PDB entry 6DZK | electron microscopy, 3.60 A resolution | chains A and K of the 23 polymer chains in the assembly

[Chain A]
Molecule: 16S rRNA
Source organism: Mycobacterium smegmatis str. MC2 155
Sequence (1511 nucleotides; numbered 7 to 1517; the number before each row is that of its first residue):
     7 UUUGGAGAGU UUGAUCCUGG CUCAGGACGA ACGCUGGCGG CGUGCUUAAC ACAUGCAAGU
    67 CGAACGGAAA GGCCCUUUCG GGGGUACUCG AGUGGCGAAC GGGUGAGUAA CACGUGGGUG
   127 AUCUGCCCUG CACUUUGGGA UAAGCCUGGG AAACUGGGUC UAAUACCGAA UACACCCUGC
   187 UGGUCGCAUG GCCUGGUAGG GGAAAGCUUU UGCGGUGUGG GAUGGGCCCG CGGCCUAUCA
   247 GCUUGUUGGU GGGGUGAUGG CCUACCAAGG CGACGACGGG UAGCCGGCCU GAGAGGGUGA
   307 CCGGCCACAC UGGGACUGAG AUACGGCCCA GACUCCUACG GGAGGCAGCA GUGGGGAAUA
   367 UUGCACAAUG GGCGCAAGCC UGAUGCAGCG ACGCCGCGUG AGGGAUGACG GCCUUCGGGU
   427 UGUAAACCUC UUUCAGCACA GACGAAGCGC AAGUGACGGU AUGUGCAGAA GAAGGACCGG
   487 CCAACUACGU GCCAGCAGCC GCGGUAAUAC GUAGGGUCCG AGCGUUGUCC GGAAUUACUG
   547 GGCGUAAAGA GCUCGUAGGU GGUUUGUCGC GUUGUUCGUG AAAACUCACA GCUUAACUGU
   607 GGGCGUGCGG GCGAUACGGG CAGACUAGAG UACUGCAGGG GAGACUGGAA UUCCUGGUGU
   667 AGCGGUGGAA UGCGCAGAUA UCAGGAGGAA CACCGGUGGC GAAGGCGGGU CUCUGGGCAG
   727 UAACUGACGC UGAGGAGCGA AAGCGUGGGG AGCGAACAGG AUUAGAUACC CUGGUAGUCC
   787 ACGCCGUAAA CGGUGGGUAC UAGGUGUGGG UUUCCUUCCU UGGGAUCCGU GCCGUAGCUA
   847 ACGCAUUAAG UACCCCGCCU GGGGAGUACG GCCGCAAGGC UAAAACUCAA AGGAAUUGAC
   907 GGGGGCCCGC ACAAGCGGCG GAGCAUGUGG AUUAAUUCGA UGCAACGCGA AGAACCUUAC
   967 CUGGGUUUGA CAUGCACAGG ACGCCGGCAG AGAUGUCGGU UCCCUUGUGG CCUGUGUGCA
  1027 GGUGGUGCAU GGCUGUCGUC AGCUCGUGUC GUGAGAUGUU GGGUUAAGUC CCGCAACGAG
  1087 CGCAACCCUU GUCUCAUGUU GCCAGCACGU UAUGGUGGGG ACUCGUGAGA GACUGCCGGG
  1147 GUCAACUCGG AGGAAGGUGG GGAUGACGUC AAGUCAUCAU GCCCCUUAUG UCCAGGGCUU
  1207 CACACAUGCU ACAAUGGCCG GUACAAAGGG CUGCGAUGCC GUGAGGUGGA GCGAAUCCUU
  1267 UCAAAGCCGG UCUCAGUUCG GAUCGGGGUC UGCAACUCGA CCCCGUGAAG UCGGAGUCGC
  1327 UAGUAAUCGC AGAUCAGCAA CGCUGCGGUG AAUACGUUCC CGGGCCUUGU ACACACCGCC
  1387 CGUCACGUCA UGAAAGUCGG UAACACCCGA AGCCGGUGGC CUAACCCUUG UGGAGGGAGC
  1447 CGUCGAAGGU GGGAUCGGCG AUUGGGACGA AGUCGUAACA AGGUAGCCGU ACCGGAAGGU
  1507 GCGGCUGGAU C

[Chain K]
Protein: 30S ribosomal protein S11
Source organism: Mycobacterium smegmatis (strain ATCC 700084 / mc(2)155)
UniProt: A0QSL6 (RS11_MYCS2); residue numbers follow UniProt; this construct covers 1-138
Amino-acid sequence (138 residues; numbered 1 to 138; the number before each row is that of its first residue):
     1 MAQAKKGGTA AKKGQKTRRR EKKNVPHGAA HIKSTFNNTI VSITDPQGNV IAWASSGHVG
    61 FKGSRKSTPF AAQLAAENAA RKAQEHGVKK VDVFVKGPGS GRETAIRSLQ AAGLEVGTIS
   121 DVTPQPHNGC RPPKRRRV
Not modelled in the structure: 1-22, 138

[Chain A / chain K interface]
Residue-residue contacts (62; chain A residue first):
  G654(A) - His127(K)  base contact
  A655(A) - Gln125(K)  sugar contact
  A655(A) - His127(K)  hydrogen bond to the base
  A656(A) - Pro126(K)  sugar contact
  A656(A) - Cys130(K)  base contact
  G663(A) - Gly48(K)  hydrogen bond to the base
  G663(A) - Asn49(K)  base contact
  U664(A) - Asn49(K)  sugar contact
  U664(A) - Val50(K)  hydrogen bond to the sugar
  G665(A) - Val50(K)  sugar contact
  G665(A) - Trp53(K)  hydrogen bond to the sugar
  U666(A) - Ile51(K)  phosphate contact
  U666(A) - Trp53(K)  sugar contact
  G668(A) - Ser55(K)  phosphate contact
  G668(A) - Gly57(K)  sugar contact
  G668(A) - His58(K)  salt bridge to the phosphate
  C669(A) - Asn38(K)  hydrogen bond to the phosphate
  C669(A) - Ser55(K)  phosphate contact
  C669(A) - Gly57(K)  hydrogen bond to the phosphate
  C669(A) - Lys66(K)  salt bridge to the phosphate
  G670(A) - Asn38(K)  hydrogen bond to the phosphate
  G671(A) - Asn37(K)  hydrogen bond to the phosphate
  U672(A) - Asn37(K)  hydrogen bond to the phosphate
  U672(A) - Gly63(K)  base contact
  U672(A) - Ser64(K)  hydrogen bond to the base
  G674(A) - Ser64(K)  hydrogen bond to the phosphate
  A675(A) - Gly63(K)  phosphate contact
  A675(A) - Ser64(K)  hydrogen bond to the phosphate
  A684(A) - Trp53(K)  base contact
  U685(A) - Ile40(K)  base contact
  A686(A) - Lys33(K)  salt bridge to the phosphate
  A686(A) - Ser42(K)  sugar contact
  A686(A) - Val50(K)  base contact
  U687(A) - His31(K)  hydrogen bond to the phosphate
  U687(A) - Gly48(K)  hydrogen bond to the sugar
  U687(A) - Lys96(K)  salt bridge to the phosphate
  C688(A) - His31(K)  phosphate contact
  C688(A) - Gln47(K)  hydrogen bond to the sugar
  C688(A) - Gly48(K)  sugar contact
  A696(A) - His127(K)  base contact
  A696(A) - Asn128(K)  hydrogen bond to the sugar
  A696(A) - Gly129(K)  base contact
  C697(A) - Asn128(K)  sugar contact
  A698(A) - Gln125(K)  hydrogen bond to the sugar
  A698(A) - His127(K)  hydrogen bond to the base
  A698(A) - Asn128(K)  hydrogen bond to the phosphate
  G758(A) - Arg131(K)  sugar contact
  C759(A) - Arg131(K)  sugar contact
  C759(A) - Pro133(K)  phosphate contact
  G760(A) - Lys134(K)  phosphate contact
  A761(A) - Lys134(K)  salt bridge to the phosphate
  C775(A) - Arg137(K)  hydrogen bond to the phosphate
  C776(A) - Arg135(K)  phosphate contact
  C776(A) - Arg136(K)  hydrogen bond to the phosphate
  C776(A) - Arg137(K)  salt bridge to the phosphate
  C777(A) - Arg136(K)  salt bridge to the phosphate
  U1490(A) - Arg137(K)  hydrogen bond to the base
  U1506(A) - Lys134(K)  hydrogen bond to the phosphate
  U1506(A) - Arg137(K)  salt bridge to the phosphate
  G1507(A) - Lys134(K)  salt bridge to the phosphate
  C1508(A) - Arg131(K)  salt bridge to the phosphate
  G1509(A) - Arg131(K)  salt bridge to the phosphate
Interface residues without a listed pair, chain A (40 interface residues in all): U657, A667, G673, G694, A695, A1491
Interface residues without a listed pair, chain K (35 interface residues in all): Thr44, Ser56, Lys62, Pro124

[Summary]
The interface between chain A and chain K involves 40 residues on one side and 35 on the other; the contacts
include 23 hydrogen bonds and 11 salt bridges. Polar pairs include A655(A)-His127(K), G663(A)-Gly48(K) and
U672(A)-Ser64(K).
Here chain A is 16S rRNA (Mycobacterium smegmatis str. MC2 155) and chain K is 30S ribosomal protein S11
(Mycobacterium smegmatis (strain ATCC 700084 / mc(2)155)). Entry 6DZK (Cryo-EM Structure of Mycobacterium
smegmatis C(minus) 30S ribosomal subunit with MPY) was determined by electron microscopy, deposited together
with 6DZP and 6DZI.
